5B36 - chain A; structure by X-ray diffraction, 2.15 A resolution.

# Chain A
Molecule: Protein CysO
From: Aeropyrum pernix K1
Notes: EC 4.2.1.22, 2.5.1.47, 2.5.1.65
Reference sequence: Q9YBL2 (CYSO_AERPE); numbering as in UniProt (aligned over 1-389)
Amino-acid sequence (389 residues; each row starts with the number of its first residue):
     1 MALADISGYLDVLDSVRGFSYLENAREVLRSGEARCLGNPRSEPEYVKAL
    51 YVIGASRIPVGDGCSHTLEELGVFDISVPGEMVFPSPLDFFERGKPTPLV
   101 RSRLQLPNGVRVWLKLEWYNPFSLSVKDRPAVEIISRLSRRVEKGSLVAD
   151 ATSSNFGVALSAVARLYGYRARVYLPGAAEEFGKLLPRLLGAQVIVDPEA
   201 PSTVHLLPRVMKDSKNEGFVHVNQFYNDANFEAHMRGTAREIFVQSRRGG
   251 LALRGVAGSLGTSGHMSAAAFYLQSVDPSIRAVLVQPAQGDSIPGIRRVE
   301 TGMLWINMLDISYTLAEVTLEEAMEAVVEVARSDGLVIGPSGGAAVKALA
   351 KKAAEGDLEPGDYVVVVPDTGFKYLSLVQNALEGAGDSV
Disordered / not traced: 1, 384-389
Swiss-Prot annotation at these positions:
  - binding site (pyridoxal 5'-phosphate): N155, G261 to H265, S341
  - modified residue: K127 (N6-(pyridoxal phosphate)lysine)
Residues lining bound ligands:
  - cysteine (CYS): K127, T152, S153, S154, N155, F156, Q224, F225, G261, T262, G295
  - pyridoxal phosphate (PLP): K127, S153, N155, S259, L260, G261, T262, S263, G264, H265, P294, G295, I296, S341, P368, D369, Y374

# In short
Chain A binds pyridoxal phosphate and cysteine. UniProt lists 7 pyridoxal 5'-phosphate-binding residues.
Chain A is Protein CysO (Aeropyrum pernix K1); the structure, Crystal Structure of the O-Phosphoserine
Sulfhydrylase from Aeropyrum pernix Complexed with Cysteine, was determined by X-ray diffraction, deposited
together with 5B3A.
